Entry 2PR6 (X-ray diffraction, 1.95 A resolution); this record covers chains A and B.

# Chain A (and B)
Protein: Blue-light photoreceptor
Source organism: Bacillus subtilis
Notes: chain B of this document is another copy of the same molecule, construct and numbering; everything in this record applies to it too
UniProt: O34627 (PHOT_BACSU); residue numbers follow UniProt; this construct covers 20-147
Sequence (132 residues; each row starts with the number of its first residue):
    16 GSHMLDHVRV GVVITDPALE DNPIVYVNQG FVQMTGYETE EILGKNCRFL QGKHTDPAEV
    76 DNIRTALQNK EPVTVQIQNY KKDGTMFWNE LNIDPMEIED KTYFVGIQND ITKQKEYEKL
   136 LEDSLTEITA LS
Disordered / not traced: 16-19 (chain B: 16-19, 145-147)
Sequence notes: cloning artifact (16-19)
Glycans and other covalent adducts: flavin mononucleotide (FMN) linked to C62
Ligand contacts: FMN (flavin mononucleotide): V28, T30, N37, F46, N61, R63, L65, Q66, V75, I78, R79, L82, I92, N94, N104, L106, I108, F119, V120, G121, Q123
What the authors report for this chain:
  - binding site for flavin mononucleotide: C62
  - conformationally variable residues (side-chain flip): F46, L65, K68, H69, T89, Q91, I92, Q93, N94, Y95, M101, W103, N104, E105, Q123

# How chain A and chain B interact
Residue-residue contacts - 28 pairs, chain A then chain B:
  L20(A) - L136(B)  hydrophobic
  H22(A) - E133(B)  salt bridge
  V25(A) - I122(B)  hydrophobic
  V27(A) - I122(B)  hydrophobic
  I29(A) - I29(B)  hydrophobic
  I29(A) - M111(B)  hydrophobic
  I29(A) - I113(B)  hydrophobic
  Y41(A) - D109(B)  hydrogen bond
  Y41(A) - M111(B)  hydrophobic
  Y41(A) - V120(B)  hydrophobic
  N43(A) - I122(B)
  D109(A) - Y41(B)  hydrogen bond
  M111(A) - I29(B)  hydrophobic
  M111(A) - Y41(B)  hydrophobic
  I113(A) - I113(B)  hydrophobic
  I113(A) - Y118(B)  hydrophobic
  E114(A) - D31(B)
  E114(A) - L34(B)
  E114(A) - K116(B)  salt bridge
  E114(A) - Y118(B)
  K116(A) - E114(B)  salt bridge
  Y118(A) - I113(B)  hydrophobic
  Y118(A) - E114(B)  hydrogen bond
  V120(A) - Y41(B)
  I122(A) - V25(B)  hydrophobic
  I122(A) - V27(B)  hydrophobic
  I122(A) - Y41(B)
  I122(A) - N43(B)
Other interface residues (no listed pair), chain A (21 interface residues in all): D31, V40, E105, P110, E112, N124
Other interface residues (no listed pair), chain B (22 interface residues in all): R24, A33, V40, V42, E112

# Summary
21 residues of chain A and 22 residues of chain B are in contact; the contacts include 3 hydrogen bonds and 3
salt bridges. Polar pairs include H22(A)-E133(B), E114(A)-K116(B) and Y41(A)-D109(B). Covalently linked flavin
mononucleotide: at C62(A). From the paper: a binding site for flavin mononucleotide at C62(A); conformational
variability at F46(A), L65(A) and K68(A) among others.
Both chains are Blue-light photoreceptor (Bacillus subtilis). Entry 2PR6 (Structural Basis for Light-dependent
Signaling in the Dimeric LOV Photosensor YtvA (Light Structure)) was determined by X-ray diffraction together
with 2PR5 from the same study.
